PDB entry 6WMP | electron microscopy, 2.98 A resolution | chains C and G of the 8 polymer chains in the assembly

Chain C:
Name: DNA-directed RNA polymerase subunit beta
Source organism: Francisella tularensis subsp. holarctica (strain LVS)
Notes: EC 2.7.7.6
UniProtKB: Q2A1M7 (RPOB_FRATH); residue numbers follow UniProt; this construct covers 1-1358
Chain sequence (1358 residues; numbered 1 to 1358; the number before each row is that of its first residue):
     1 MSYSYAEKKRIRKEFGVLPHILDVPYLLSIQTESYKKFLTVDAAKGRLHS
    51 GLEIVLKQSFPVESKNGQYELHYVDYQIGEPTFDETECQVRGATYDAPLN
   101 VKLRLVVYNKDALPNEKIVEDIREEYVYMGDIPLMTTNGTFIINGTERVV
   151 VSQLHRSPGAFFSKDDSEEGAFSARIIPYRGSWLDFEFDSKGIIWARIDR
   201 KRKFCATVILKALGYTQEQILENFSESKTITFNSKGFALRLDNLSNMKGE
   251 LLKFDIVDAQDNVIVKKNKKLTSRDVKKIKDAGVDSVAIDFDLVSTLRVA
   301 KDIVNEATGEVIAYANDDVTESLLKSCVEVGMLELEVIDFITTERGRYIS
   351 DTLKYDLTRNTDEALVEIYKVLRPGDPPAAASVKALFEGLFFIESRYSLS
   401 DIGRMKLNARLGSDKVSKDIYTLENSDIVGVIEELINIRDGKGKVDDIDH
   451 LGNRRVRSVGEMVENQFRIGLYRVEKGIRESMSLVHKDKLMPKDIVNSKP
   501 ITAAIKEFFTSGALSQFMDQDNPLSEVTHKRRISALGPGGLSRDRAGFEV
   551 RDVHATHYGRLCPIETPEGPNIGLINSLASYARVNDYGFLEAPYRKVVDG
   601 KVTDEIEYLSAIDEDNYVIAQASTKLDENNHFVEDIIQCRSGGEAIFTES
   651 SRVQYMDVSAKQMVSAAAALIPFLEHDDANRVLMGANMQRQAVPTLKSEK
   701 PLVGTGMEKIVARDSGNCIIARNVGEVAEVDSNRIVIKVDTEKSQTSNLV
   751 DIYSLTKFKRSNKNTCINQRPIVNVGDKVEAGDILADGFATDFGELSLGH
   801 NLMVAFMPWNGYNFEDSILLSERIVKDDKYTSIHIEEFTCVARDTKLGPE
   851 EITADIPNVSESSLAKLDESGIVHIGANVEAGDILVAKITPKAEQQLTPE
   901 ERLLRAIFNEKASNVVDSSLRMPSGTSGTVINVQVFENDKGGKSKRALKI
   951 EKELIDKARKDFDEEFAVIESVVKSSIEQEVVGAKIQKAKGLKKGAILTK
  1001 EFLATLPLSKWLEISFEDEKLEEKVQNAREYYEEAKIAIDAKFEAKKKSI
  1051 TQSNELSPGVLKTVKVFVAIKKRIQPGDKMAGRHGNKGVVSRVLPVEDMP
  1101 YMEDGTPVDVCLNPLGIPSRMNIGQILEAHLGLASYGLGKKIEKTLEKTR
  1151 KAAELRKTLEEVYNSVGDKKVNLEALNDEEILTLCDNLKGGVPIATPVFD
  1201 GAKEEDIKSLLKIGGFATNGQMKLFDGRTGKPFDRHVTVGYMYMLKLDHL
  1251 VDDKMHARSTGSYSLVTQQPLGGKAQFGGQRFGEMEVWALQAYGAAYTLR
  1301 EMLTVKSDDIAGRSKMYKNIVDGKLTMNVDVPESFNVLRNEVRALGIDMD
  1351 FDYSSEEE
Not modelled in the structure: 224-344, 984-1022, 1357-1358

Chain G:
Molecule: DNA T-strand
Source organism: Francisella tularensis subsp. holarctica LVS
Sequence (24 nucleotides; each row starts with the number of its first residue):
     1 GGGTATTCGCCGTGTACCTCTCCT

Interface between chain C and chain G:
Contacting residue pairs (14; chain C residue first):
  Asn144(C) with DC22(G), phosphate contact
  Arg148(C) with DT21(G), hydrogen bond to the phosphate; DC22(G), salt bridge to the phosphate
  Thr510(C) with DC22(G), sugar contact
  Phe517(C) with DC20(G), phosphate contact; DT21(G), sugar contact
  Gly1273(C) with DC18(G), phosphate contact; DT19(G), phosphate contact
  Lys1274(C) with DC18(G), phosphate contact
  Gln1280(C) with DC17(G), sugar contact
  Arg1281(C) with DA16(G), salt bridge to the phosphate; DC17(G), hydrogen bond to the phosphate
  Gly1283(C) with DA16(G), phosphate contact
  Met1285(C) with DT15(G), sugar contact
Also at the interface, not in a pair above, chain C (17 interface residues in all): Ile143, Glu507, Ser511, Ala1275, Gly1279, Glu1284, Glu1286
Also at the interface, not in a pair above, chain G (9 interface residues in all): DC23

Overview:
Chain C and chain G form an interface of 17 and 9 residues respectively; the contacts include 2 hydrogen bonds
and 2 salt bridges. Polar pairs include Arg148(C)-DT21(G), Arg1281(C)-DC17(G) and Arg148(C)-DC22(G).
Chain C is DNA-directed RNA polymerase subunit beta (Francisella tularensis subsp. holarctica (strain LVS))
and chain G is DNA T-strand (Francisella tularensis subsp. holarctica LVS); the structure, F. tularensis
RNAPs70-iglA DNA complex, was determined by electron microscopy together with 6WMU from the same study.
